PDB entry 4QQB | X-ray diffraction, 2.80 A resolution | chains P and X of the 3 polymer chains in the assembly

# Chain P
Molecule: msl2 mRNA
Notes: fragment: site F 18-mer
Sequence (18 nucleotides; numbered 4 to 21; the number before each row is that of its first residue):
     4 UUUUUUUGAG CACGUGAA
Not modelled in the structure: 21

# Chain X
Protein: Upstream of N-ras, isoform A
From: Drosophila melanogaster
Notes: fragment: csd1
UniProt: Q9VSK3 (Q9VSK3_DROME); residues 5-72 here correspond to UniProt positions 185-252 (UniProt number = residue number + 180)
Sequence (72 residues; row label = number of the first residue in the row):
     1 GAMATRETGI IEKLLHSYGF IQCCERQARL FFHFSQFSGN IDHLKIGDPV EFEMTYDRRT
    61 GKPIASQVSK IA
Differences from the reference sequence: expression tag (1-4)

# Chain P / chain X interface
Contacting residue pairs - 23 pairs, chain P then chain X:
  A12(P) - Ser17(X)  sugar contact
  G13(P) - Leu15(X)  base contact
  G13(P) - His16(X)  hydrogen bond to the base
  G13(P) - Ser17(X)  base contact
  G13(P) - Tyr18(X)  base contact
  C14(P) - Ser17(X)  hydrogen bond to the phosphate
  C14(P) - Phe31(X)  base contact
  C14(P) - His33(X)  stacking on the base
  C14(P) - Ser35(X)  base contact
  C14(P) - Asp57(X)  base contact
  C14(P) - Arg59(X)  hydrogen bond to the sugar
  A15(P) - Tyr18(X)  sugar contact
  A15(P) - Phe20(X)  base contact
  A15(P) - Phe31(X)  base contact
  A15(P) - Lys62(X)  base contact
  A15(P) - Pro63(X)  hydrogen bond to the base
  A15(P) - Ile64(X)  base contact
  C16(P) - Lys13(X)  hydrogen bond to the phosphate
  C16(P) - Tyr18(X)  sugar contact
  C16(P) - Phe20(X)  base contact
  C16(P) - Arg29(X)  hydrogen bond to the base
  G17(P) - Lys13(X)  salt bridge to the phosphate
  G17(P) - Tyr18(X)  hydrogen bond to the base

# In short
6 residues of chain P face 15 of chain X across their interface; the contacts include 7 hydrogen bonds, 1 salt
bridge and 1 aromatic stacking contact. Polar pairs include G13(P)-His16(X), A15(P)-Pro63(X) and
C16(P)-Arg29(X).
Here chain P is msl2 mRNA and chain X is Upstream of N-ras, isoform A (Drosophila melanogaster). Entry 4QQB
(Structural basis for the assembly of the SXL-UNR translation regulatory complex) was determined by X-ray
diffraction.
